PDB entry 7VNT | X-ray diffraction, 1.92 A resolution | chains A and B

# Chain A (and B)
Protein: 454aa long hypothetical 4-aminobutyrate aminotransferase
Source organism: Pyrococcus horikoshii (strain ATCC 700860 / DSM 12428 / JCM 9974 / NBRC 100139 / OT-3)
Notes: chain B of this document is another copy of the same molecule, construct and numbering; everything in this record applies to it too
UniProt: O50131 (O50131_PYRHO); numbering as in UniProt (aligned over 1-454)
Amino-acid sequence (454 residues; each row starts with the number of its first residue):
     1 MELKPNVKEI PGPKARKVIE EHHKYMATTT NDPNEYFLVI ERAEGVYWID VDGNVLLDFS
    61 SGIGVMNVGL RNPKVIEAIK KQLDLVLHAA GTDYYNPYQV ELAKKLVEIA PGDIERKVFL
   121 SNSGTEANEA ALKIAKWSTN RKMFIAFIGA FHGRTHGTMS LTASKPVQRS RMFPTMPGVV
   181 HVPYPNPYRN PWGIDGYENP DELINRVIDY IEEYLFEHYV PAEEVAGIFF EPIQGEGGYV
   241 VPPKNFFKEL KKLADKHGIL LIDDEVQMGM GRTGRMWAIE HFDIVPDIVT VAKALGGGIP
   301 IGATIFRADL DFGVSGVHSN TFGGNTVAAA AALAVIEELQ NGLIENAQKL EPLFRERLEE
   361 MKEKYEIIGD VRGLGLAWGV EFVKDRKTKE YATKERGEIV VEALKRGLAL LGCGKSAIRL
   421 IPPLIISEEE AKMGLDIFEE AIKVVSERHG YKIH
Disordered / not traced: 1-2
Ligand contacts:
  - L-ornithine (ORN): Thr-30, Ile-63, Phe-151, Arg-154, Glu-236, Gln-267, Lys-293
  - L-ornithine / pyridoxal phosphate: Thr-30, Ile-63, Ser-123, Gly-124, Thr-125, Asn-128, Phe-151, His-152, Gly-153, Arg-154, Glu-231, Glu-236, Asp-264, Val-266, Gln-267, Ala-292, Lys-293
  - pyridoxal phosphate (PLP), molecule 1: Ser-123, Gly-124, Thr-125, Asn-128, Phe-151, His-152, Gly-153, Glu-231, Asp-264, Val-266, Gln-267, Ala-292, Lys-293
  - pyridoxal phosphate (PLP), molecule 2: Glu-126, Asn-320, Thr-321, Phe-322
Curated features (UniProtKB/Swiss-Prot):
  - binding site (pyridoxal 5'-phosphate): Gly-124, Thr-125, Gln-267, Thr-321
  - site: Asp-93 (Plays critical role in maintaining high affinity for the substrate)
  - modified residue: Lys-293 (N6-(pyridoxal phosphate)lysine)

# How chain A and chain B interact
Residue-residue contacts (243; chain A residue first):
  Val-18(A) with Asn-96(B)
  Ile-19(A) with Tyr-95(B), hydrophobic
  Glu-21(A) with Val-100(B); Lys-104(B)
  His-22(A) with Tyr-95(B); Gln-99(B); Val-100(B)
  His-23(A) with Tyr-95(B); Lys-117(B), hydrogen bond (backbone-side chain)
  Lys-24(A) with Lys-117(B)
  Tyr-25(A) with Lys-104(B); Lys-117(B); Val-118(B), hydrogen bond (backbone-backbone)
  Met-26(A) with Gln-99(B); Ala-103(B), hydrophobic; Val-118(B); Leu-120(B), hydrophobic
  Ala-27(A) with Val-118(B), hydrogen bond (backbone-backbone); Phe-306(B), hydrophobic; Asp-311(B)
  Thr-28(A) with Asp-311(B), hydrogen bond; Phe-312(B); Val-314(B); Ser-315(B)
  Thr-29(A) with Phe-119(B); Ser-315(B), hydrogen bond (backbone-side chain); Gly-316(B), hydrogen bond (backbone-backbone); His-318(B)
  Thr-30(A) with Thr-92(B), hydrogen bond (side chain-backbone); Asp-93(B), hydrogen bond; Gly-316(B); Ser-319(B), hydrogen bond
  Asn-31(A) with Gly-91(B); Thr-92(B), hydrogen bond (backbone-backbone); Asp-93(B); Tyr-94(B); Tyr-95(B); Ser-315(B)
  Asp-32(A) with Tyr-95(B)
  Pro-33(A) with Tyr-95(B)
  Tyr-36(A) with Asp-93(B); Tyr-95(B)
  Leu-38(A) with Tyr-94(B); Tyr-95(B), hydrogen bond (backbone-backbone)
  Val-39(A) with Tyr-95(B)
  Ile-40(A) with Ala-89(B); Tyr-94(B), hydrophobic; Tyr-95(B), hydrogen bond (backbone-backbone); Asn-96(B); Pro-97(B)
  Glu-41(A) with Leu-85(B); Val-86(B); Tyr-98(B), hydrogen bond (backbone-side chain)
  Arg-42(A) with Leu-85(B)
  Ala-43(A) with Leu-85(B), hydrogen bond (backbone-backbone)
  Trp-48(A) with His-88(B)
  Ser-60(A) with Tyr-94(B)
  Gly-62(A) with His-88(B), hydrogen bond (backbone-side chain); Ala-90(B)
  Ile-63(A) with Ala-90(B), hydrophobic; Asp-93(B)
  Val-65(A) with His-88(B); Thr-321(B); Phe-322(B), hydrophobic
  Met-66(A) with His-88(B)
  Arg-71(A) with Leu-83(B), hydrogen bond (side chain-backbone); Asp-84(B), hydrogen bond (side chain-backbone); Leu-85(B); Val-86(B); Leu-87(B)
  Ile-76(A) with Leu-83(B)
  Ile-79(A) with Leu-83(B), hydrophobic
  Lys-80(A) with Asp-84(B), salt bridge
  Leu-83(A) with Arg-71(B); Ile-76(B); Ile-79(B), hydrophobic; Lys-80(B)
  Asp-84(A) with Arg-71(B); Lys-80(B), salt bridge
  Leu-85(A) with Glu-41(B); Arg-42(B); Ala-43(B), hydrogen bond (backbone-backbone); Arg-71(B)
  Val-86(A) with Glu-41(B); Trp-48(B), hydrophobic
  Leu-87(A) with Arg-71(B); Ile-79(B), hydrophobic; Gly-297(B)
  His-88(A) with Trp-48(B); Gly-62(B), hydrogen bond (side chain-backbone); Val-65(B); Met-66(B); Gly-298(B)
  Ala-89(A) with Ile-40(B)
  Ala-90(A) with Gly-62(B); Ile-63(B), hydrophobic
  Gly-91(A) with Asn-31(B), hydrogen bond (backbone-side chain)
  Thr-92(A) with Thr-30(B), hydrogen bond (backbone-side chain); Asn-31(B), hydrogen bond (backbone-backbone)
  Asp-93(A) with Thr-30(B); Tyr-36(B); Ile-63(B); Leu-411(B)
  Tyr-94(A) with Asn-31(B), hydrogen bond (backbone-side chain); Leu-38(B); Ile-40(B), hydrophobic; Ser-60(B); Ala-409(B); Leu-410(B); Leu-411(B)
  Tyr-95(A) with Ile-19(B), hydrophobic; His-22(B); His-23(B); Asn-31(B); Asp-32(B), hydrogen bond (side chain-backbone); Pro-33(B); Tyr-36(B); Leu-38(B), hydrogen bond (backbone-backbone); Val-39(B); Ile-40(B), hydrogen bond (backbone-backbone)
  Asn-96(A) with Ile-40(B)
  Pro-97(A) with Ile-40(B)
  Tyr-98(A) with Glu-41(B), hydrogen bond (side chain-backbone)
  Gln-99(A) with His-22(B)
  Val-100(A) with Glu-21(B)
  Ala-103(A) with Met-26(B), hydrophobic
  Lys-104(A) with Glu-21(B); Tyr-25(B)
  Lys-117(A) with His-23(B), hydrogen bond (side chain-backbone); Lys-24(B); Tyr-25(B); Met-26(B)
  Val-118(A) with Tyr-25(B), hydrogen bond (backbone-backbone); Met-26(B); Ala-27(B), hydrogen bond (backbone-backbone)
  Phe-119(A) with Ala-27(B), hydrophobic; Thr-29(B)
  Asn-122(A) with Asn-122(B); Pro-300(B); Phe-322(B)
  Ser-123(A) with Asn-122(B); Glu-126(B), hydrogen bond
  Thr-125(A) with Glu-126(B)
  Glu-126(A) with Ser-123(B), hydrogen bond; Thr-125(B); Glu-126(B)
  Glu-129(A) with Thr-155(B); His-156(B), salt bridge
  Leu-132(A) with His-156(B)
  Lys-133(A) with Arg-154(B), hydrogen bond (side chain-backbone); His-156(B); Met-159(B); Met-172(B)
  Lys-136(A) with His-156(B), hydrogen bond; Arg-171(B); Met-172(B), hydrogen bond (side chain-backbone); Pro-174(B), hydrogen bond (side chain-backbone)
  Trp-137(A) with Ser-170(B); Arg-171(B), hydrogen bond (backbone-side chain); Met-172(B), hydrophobic
  Asn-140(A) with Arg-171(B)
  Lys-142(A) with Arg-171(B), hydrogen bond (side chain-backbone); Phe-173(B), hydrogen bond (side chain-backbone)
  Arg-154(A) with Lys-133(B), hydrogen bond (backbone-side chain); Gly-316(B), hydrogen bond (side chain-backbone); Val-317(B), hydrogen bond (side chain-backbone); His-318(B); Ser-319(B)
  Thr-155(A) with Glu-129(B)
  His-156(A) with Glu-129(B), salt bridge; Leu-132(B); Lys-136(B), hydrogen bond; Gly-157(B); Met-176(B), hydrogen bond
  Gly-157(A) with His-156(B)
  Met-159(A) with Lys-133(B)
  Val-167(A) with Val-314(B), hydrophobic; Ser-315(B); Gly-316(B); Val-317(B)
  Gln-168(A) with Gly-316(B); Val-317(B)
  Ser-170(A) with Trp-137(B), hydrogen bond; Val-317(B)
  Arg-171(A) with Lys-136(B); Trp-137(B), hydrogen bond (side chain-backbone); Asn-140(B); Lys-142(B), hydrogen bond (backbone-side chain)
  Met-172(A) with Lys-133(B); Lys-136(B), hydrogen bond (backbone-side chain); Trp-137(B), hydrophobic
  Phe-173(A) with Lys-142(B)
  Pro-174(A) with Lys-136(B), hydrogen bond (backbone-side chain); Met-176(B)
  Thr-175(A) with Pro-177(B)
  Met-176(A) with His-156(B), hydrogen bond; Pro-174(B)
  Pro-177(A) with Pro-174(B); Thr-175(B); Pro-177(B), hydrophobic
  Lys-293(A) with Thr-321(B), hydrogen bond; Phe-322(B)
  Gly-297(A) with Leu-87(B)
  Gly-298(A) with His-88(B); Asn-325(B), hydrogen bond (backbone-side chain)
  Pro-300(A) with Asn-122(B); Phe-322(B), hydrophobic; Asn-325(B)
  Ile-301(A) with Phe-322(B)
  Phe-306(A) with Ala-27(B), hydrophobic
  Asp-311(A) with Ala-27(B); Thr-28(B), hydrogen bond
  Phe-312(A) with Thr-28(B)
  Val-314(A) with Thr-28(B); Val-167(B), hydrophobic
  Ser-315(A) with Thr-28(B); Thr-29(B), hydrogen bond (side chain-backbone); Val-167(B)
  Gly-316(A) with Thr-29(B), hydrogen bond (backbone-backbone); Thr-30(B); Arg-154(B), hydrogen bond (backbone-side chain); Val-167(B); Gln-168(B)
  Val-317(A) with Arg-154(B), hydrogen bond (backbone-side chain); Val-167(B); Gln-168(B); Ser-170(B)
  His-318(A) with Thr-29(B); Arg-154(B)
  Ser-319(A) with Thr-30(B), hydrogen bond; Arg-154(B)
  Thr-321(A) with Val-65(B); Lys-293(B), hydrogen bond
  Phe-322(A) with Val-65(B), hydrophobic; Asn-122(B); Lys-293(B); Pro-300(B), hydrophobic; Ile-301(B)
  Asn-325(A) with Gly-298(B), hydrogen bond (side chain-backbone)
  Ala-409(A) with Tyr-94(B)
  Leu-410(A) with Tyr-94(B), hydrogen bond (backbone-side chain)
  Leu-411(A) with Asp-93(B); Tyr-94(B)
Also at the interface, not in a pair above, chain A (108 interface residues in all): Phe-37, Val-51, Val-107, Leu-120, Ala-292, Ile-299, Val-327
Also at the interface, not in a pair above, chain B (110 interface residues in all): Val-18, Phe-37, Val-51, Val-107, Arg-116, Ala-292, Ile-299, Asn-320, Val-327

# In short
The interface between chain A and chain B involves 108 residues on one side and 110 on the other, with 61
hydrogen bonds and 4 salt bridges. Polar pairs include Lys-80(A)/Asp-84(B), Glu-129(A)/His-156(B) and
His-23(A)/Lys-117(B).
Chain A and chain B are both 454aa long hypothetical 4-aminobutyrate aminotransferase (Pyrococcus horikoshii
(strain ATCC 700860 / DSM 12428 / JCM 9974 / NBRC 100139 / OT-3)); the structure, Structure of
aminotransferase-substrate complex, was determined by X-ray diffraction, deposited together with 7VNO and
7VO1.
